2ZII - chains C and D of the 4 polymer chains in the assembly; structure by X-ray diffraction, 3.05 A resolution.

== Chain C (and D) ==
Molecule: Vacuolar protein sorting-associated protein 74
From: Saccharomyces cerevisiae
Notes: engineered mutation(s): deletion of amino acids 1-59; chain D of this document is another copy of the same molecule, construct and numbering; everything in this record applies to it too
UniProt: Q06385 (VPS74_YEAST); residues 60-345 here = UniProt positions 60-345
Sequence (288 residues; numbered 58 to 345; the number before each row is that of its first residue):
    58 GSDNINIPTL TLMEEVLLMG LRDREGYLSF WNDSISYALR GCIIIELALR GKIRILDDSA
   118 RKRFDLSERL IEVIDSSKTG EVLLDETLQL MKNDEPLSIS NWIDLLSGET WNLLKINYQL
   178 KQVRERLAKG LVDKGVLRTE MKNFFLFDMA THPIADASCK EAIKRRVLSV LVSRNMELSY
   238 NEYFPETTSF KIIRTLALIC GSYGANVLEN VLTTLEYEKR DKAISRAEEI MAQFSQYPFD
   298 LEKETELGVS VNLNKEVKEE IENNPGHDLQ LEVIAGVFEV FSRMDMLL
Not modelled in the structure: 58-62, 342-345 (chain D: 58-61, 345)
Sequence notes: expression tag (58-59)
What the authors report for this chain:
  - mutagenesis - F201DEL/F202DEL/L203DEL/F204DEL: abolished localization to Kre2p-GFP
  - post-translational modification sites: Ser86 (proposed by the authors, not directly observed)

== How chain C and chain D interact ==
Residue-residue contacts (38; chain C residue first):
  Leu74(C) - Phe202(D)  hydrophobic
  Leu74(C) - Leu203(D)  hydrophobic
  Gly77(C) - Phe202(D)
  Leu78(C) - Phe202(D)  hydrophobic
  Tyr84(C) - Phe201(D)
  Tyr84(C) - Phe202(D)  hydrophobic
  Ser86(C) - Phe202(D)
  Trp88(C) - Phe202(D)
  Ile92(C) - Phe202(D)  hydrophobic
  Arg181(C) - Phe201(D)  hydrogen bond (side chain-backbone)
  Arg181(C) - Phe202(D)
  Arg181(C) - Leu203(D)
  Arg181(C) - Phe204(D)
  Arg181(C) - Asp205(D)  salt bridge
  Glu182(C) - Leu203(D)
  Glu182(C) - Asp205(D)
  Asn200(C) - Arg181(D)
  Phe201(C) - Tyr84(D)
  Phe201(C) - Arg181(D)  hydrogen bond (backbone-side chain)
  Phe201(C) - Met206(D)  hydrophobic
  Phe202(C) - Leu74(D)
  Phe202(C) - Gly77(D)
  Phe202(C) - Leu78(D)  hydrophobic
  Phe202(C) - Gly83(D)
  Phe202(C) - Tyr84(D)  hydrogen bond (backbone-backbone)
  Phe202(C) - Ser86(D)
  Phe202(C) - Phe87(D)
  Phe202(C) - Trp88(D)  hydrophobic
  Phe202(C) - Arg181(D)
  Leu203(C) - Leu74(D)  hydrophobic
  Leu203(C) - Glu182(D)
  Phe204(C) - Tyr84(D)  hydrophobic
  Phe204(C) - Arg181(D)
  Phe204(C) - Glu182(D)
  Phe204(C) - Met206(D)  hydrophobic
  Phe204(C) - Ala207(D)
  Asp205(C) - Arg181(D)  salt bridge
  Met206(C) - Met206(D)  hydrophobic
Also at the interface, not in a pair above, chain C (21 interface residues in all): Phe87, Leu194, Ala207, Thr208, His209
Also at the interface, not in a pair above, chain D (22 interface residues in all): Leu85, Ile92, Ala185, Asn200, His209

== Summary ==
The interface between chain C and chain D involves 21 residues on one side and 22 on the other, with 3
hydrogen bonds and 2 salt bridges. Among the polar pairs are Arg181(C)-Asp205(D), Arg181(C)-Phe201(D) and
Phe202(C)-Tyr84(D). The paper reports that F201DEL/F202DEL/L203DEL/F204DEL of chain C abolish localization to
Kre2p-GFP; a modification site at Ser86(C).
Chain C and chain D are both Vacuolar protein sorting-associated protein 74 (Saccharomyces cerevisiae); the
structure, Crystal Structure of Yeast Vps74-N-term Truncation Variant, was determined by X-ray diffraction
(same publication as 2ZIH).
